Entry 6RLB (electron microscopy, 4.50 A resolution (low resolution: residue-level contacts below are approximate; hydrogen-bond / salt-bridge calls are withheld)); this record covers chains D and I of the 14 polymer chains in the assembly.

== Chain D ==
Molecule: WD repeat-containing protein 34
From: Homo sapiens
UniProt: Q96EX3 (WDR34_HUMAN); residues 1-536 here = UniProt positions 1-536
Chain sequence (564 residues; row label = number of the first residue in the row):
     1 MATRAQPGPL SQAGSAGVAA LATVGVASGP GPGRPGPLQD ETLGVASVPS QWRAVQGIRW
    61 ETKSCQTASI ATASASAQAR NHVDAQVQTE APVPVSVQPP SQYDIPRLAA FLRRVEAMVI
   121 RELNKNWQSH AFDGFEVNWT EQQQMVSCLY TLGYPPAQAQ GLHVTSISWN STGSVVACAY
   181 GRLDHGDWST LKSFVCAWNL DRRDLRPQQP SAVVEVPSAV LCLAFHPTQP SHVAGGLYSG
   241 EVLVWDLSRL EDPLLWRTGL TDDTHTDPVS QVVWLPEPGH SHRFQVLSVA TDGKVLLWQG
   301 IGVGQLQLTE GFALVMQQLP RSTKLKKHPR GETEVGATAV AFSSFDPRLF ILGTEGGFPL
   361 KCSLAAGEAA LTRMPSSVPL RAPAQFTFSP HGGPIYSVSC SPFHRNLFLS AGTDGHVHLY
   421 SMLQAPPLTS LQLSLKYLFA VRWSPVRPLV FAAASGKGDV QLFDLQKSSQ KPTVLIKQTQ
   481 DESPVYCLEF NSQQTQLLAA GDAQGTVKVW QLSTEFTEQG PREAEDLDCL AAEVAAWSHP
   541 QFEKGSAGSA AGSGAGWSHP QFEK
Disordered / not traced: 1-57, 310-323, 365-381, 535-564
Construct notes: expression tag (537-564)
UniProt features mapped onto this chain:
  - region: Arg80 to Val93 (DYNLL2 binding), Pro106 to Ala131 (DYNLRB1 binding)
  - modified residue: Ser15 (Phosphoserine)
  - natural variant: Cys148 (C148F: In SRTD11), Arg182 (R182W: In SRTD11), Ala341 (A341V: In SRTD11), Thr354 (T354M: In SRTD11), Pro390 (P390L: In SRTD11), Gly393 (G393S: In SRTD11), Ser410 (S410I: In SRTD11), Lys436 (K436R: In SRTD11), Arg447 (R447Q: In SRTD11; R447W: In SRTD11)

== Chain I ==
Molecule: Dynein light chain 1, cytoplasmic
From: Homo sapiens
UniProt: P63167 (DYL1_HUMAN); numbering as in UniProt (aligned over 1-89)
Chain sequence (89 residues; each row starts with the number of its first residue):
     1 MCDRKAVIKN ADMSEEMQQD SVECATQALE KYNIEKDIAA HIKKEFDKKY NPTWHCIVGR
    61 NFGSYVTHET KHFIYFYLGQ VAILLFKSG
Disordered / not traced: 1-3

== Chain D / chain I interface ==
Residue-residue contacts (13; chain D residue first):
  Asn81(D) with Glu69(I); Thr70(I)
  His82(D) with His68(I)
  Val83(D) with Thr67(I); His68(I)
  Asp84(D) with Val66(I)
  Ala85(D) with Tyr65(I); Val66(I)
  Gln86(D) with Ser64(I)
  Val87(D) with Gly63(I); Ser64(I)
  Gln88(D) with Phe62(I)
  Thr89(D) with Phe62(I)
Other interface residues (no listed pair), chain D (10 interface residues in all): Glu90
Other interface residues (no listed pair), chain I (11 interface residues in all): Arg60, Asn61

== Summary ==
10 residues of chain D and 11 residues of chain I are in contact.
Here chain D is WD repeat-containing protein 34 and chain I is Dynein light chain 1, cytoplasmic, both from
Homo sapiens. Entry 6RLB (Structure of the dynein-2 complex; tail domain) was determined by electron
microscopy (same publication as 6SC2 and 6RLA).
